PDB entry 5N1W | X-ray diffraction, 2.30 A resolution | chains A and D

Chain A:
Molecule: XEco2
Organism: Xenopus laevis
UniProt: A8QZK6 (A8QZK6_XENLA); residue numbers follow UniProt; this construct covers 523-702
Amino-acid sequence (183 residues; numbered 520 to 702; the number before each row is that of its first residue):
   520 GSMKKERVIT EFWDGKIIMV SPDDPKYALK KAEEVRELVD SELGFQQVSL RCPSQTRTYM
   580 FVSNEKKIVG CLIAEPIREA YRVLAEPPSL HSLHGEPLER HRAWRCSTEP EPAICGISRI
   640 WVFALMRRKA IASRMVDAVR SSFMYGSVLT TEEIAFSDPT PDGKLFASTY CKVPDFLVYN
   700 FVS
Unresolved in the structure: 520-522, 611-620
Differences from the reference sequence: expression tag (520-522)
Ligand contacts: 8HB ((2S)-2-[2-[3-[[(2R)-4-[[[(2R,3S,4R,5R)-5-(6-aminopurin-9-yl)-4-oxidanyl-3-phosphonooxy-oxolan-2-yl]methoxy-oxidanyl-phosphoryl]oxy-oxidanyl-phosphoryl]oxy-3,3-dimethyl-2-oxidanyl-butanoyl]amino]propanoylamino]ethylsulfanyl]propanoic acid): Leu562, Ile636, Ser637, Arg638, Ile639, Trp640, Val641, Arg646, Arg647, Lys648, Ala649, Ile650, Ala651, Ser652, Ser676, Asp677, Pro678, Thr679, Asp681, Gly682, Leu684, Phe685, Thr688
What the authors report for this chain:
  - disease-associated variants - W640G: abolished catalytic activity
  - catalytic residues: Glu594 (proposed by the authors, not directly observed)

Chain D:
Molecule: Ile-gly-ala-lyx-lys-ala
Amino-acid sequence (7 residues; numbered 101 to 107; the number before each row is that of its first residue):
   101 VIGAKKA
Unresolved in the structure: 107
Covalent attachments: compound 8HB linked to Lys105

Interface between chain A and chain D:
Contacting residue pairs (15):
  Phe564(A) with Lys105(D)
  Trp623(A) with Lys106(D)
  Ser676(A) with Lys105(D), hydrogen bond (backbone-side chain)
  Asp677(A) with Gly103(D); Ala104(D); Lys105(D), hydrogen bond (side chain-backbone); Lys106(D), salt bridge
  Pro678(A) with Lys106(D), hydrogen bond (backbone-side chain)
  Asn699(A) with Gly103(D); Ala104(D), hydrogen bond (backbone-backbone)
  Phe700(A) with Gly103(D)
  Val701(A) with Val101(D); Ile102(D), hydrogen bond (backbone-backbone); Gly103(D)
  Ser702(A) with Val101(D)
Interface residues without a listed pair, chain A (13 interface residues in all): Leu562, Ser637, Arg638, Thr679
Interface features reported in the paper:
  - specific contacts: Leu562(A)-Lys105(D), Asp677(A)-Lys106(D) (salt bridge)

Summary:
The interface between chain A and chain D involves 13 residues on one side and 6 on the other, with 5 hydrogen
bonds and 1 salt bridge. Polar contacts include Asp677(A)-Lys106(D), Ser676(A)-Lys105(D) and
Asp677(A)-Lys105(D). The authors report a contact between Leu562(A) and Lys105(D); a salt bridge between
Asp677(A) and Lys106(D). The paper reports the catalytic residue Glu594(A); W640G of chain A abolishes
catalytic activity.
Here chain A is XEco2 (Xenopus laevis) and chain D is Ile-gly-ala-lyx-lys-ala. Entry 5N1W (Structure of xEco2
acetyltransferase domain bound to K105-CoA conjugate) was determined by X-ray diffraction together with 5N1U
and 5N22 from the same study.
